PDB entry 5LPU | X-ray diffraction, 2.10 A resolution | chains B and D of the 4 polymer chains in the assembly

# Chain B
Protein: Annexin A2
Organism: Homo sapiens
Reference sequence: P07355 (ANXA2_HUMAN); residues 2-339 here = UniProt positions 2-339
Sequence (339 residues; numbered 1 to 339; the number before each row is that of its first residue):
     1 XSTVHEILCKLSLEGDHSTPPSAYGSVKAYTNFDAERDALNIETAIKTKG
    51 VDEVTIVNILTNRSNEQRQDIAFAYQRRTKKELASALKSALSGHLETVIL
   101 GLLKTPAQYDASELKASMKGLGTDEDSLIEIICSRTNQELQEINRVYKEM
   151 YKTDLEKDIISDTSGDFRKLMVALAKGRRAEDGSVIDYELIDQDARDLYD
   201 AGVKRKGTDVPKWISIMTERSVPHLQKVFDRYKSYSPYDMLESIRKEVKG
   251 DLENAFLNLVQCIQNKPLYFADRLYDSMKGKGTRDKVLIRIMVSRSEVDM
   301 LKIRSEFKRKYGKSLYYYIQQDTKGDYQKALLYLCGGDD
Differences from the reference sequence: acetylation (1); engineered mutation Glu66 (Ala in P07355)
Modified residues: ACE (acetyl group) at position 1
Swiss-Prot annotation at these positions:
  - region: Ser2 to Tyr24 (S100A10-binding site)
  - modified residue: Ser2 (N-acetylserine), Tyr24 (Phosphotyrosine), Ser26 (Phosphoserine), Lys49 (N6-acetyllysine), Lys152 (N6-acetyllysine), Ser184 (Phosphoserine), Tyr199 (Phosphotyrosine), Lys227 (N6-acetyllysine)
  - cross-link: Lys49 (Glycyl lysine isopeptide (Lys-Gly) (interchain with G-Cter in SUMO1))
  - natural variant: Val98 (V98L: Does not affect interaction with PCSK9)
  - mutagenesis: Tyr24 (Y24A: Abolishes heat stress-induced cell surface localization), Ser26 (S26E: Stronger interaction with S100A4), Lys28 to Glu36 (No effect on interaction with PCSK9), Arg37 to Lys47 (Slightly decreases interaction with PCSK9), Arg77 to Lys81 (Strongly decreases interaction with PCSK9), Arg77 to Lys80 (Decreases interaction with PCSK9. Strongly decreases interaction with PCSK9; when associated with K-88), Lys80 to Ala84 (No effect on interaction with PCSK9), Lys88 (K88A: Strongly decreases interaction with PCSK9; when associated with 77-A--A-80)
Ion coordination: Ca2+ site 1: Gly50, Val51; Ca2+ site 2: Lys88, Leu91, Glu96; Ca2+ site 3: Met118, Gly120, Gly122, Thr123, Asp162; Ca2+ site 4: Gly202, Arg205, Gly207, Glu247; Ca2+ site 5: Ser234, Met278, Gly280, Gly282, Asp322
Reported in the primary citation:
  - post-translational modification sites: Ser2, Ser12, Tyr24, Ser26 (citing earlier work)
  - mutagenesis - S12E/S26E (20-fold): decreased binding to S100A10
  - conformationally variable residues: Ala23 to Thr31

# Chain D
Protein: Protein S100-A4
Organism: Homo sapiens
Reference sequence: P26447 (S10A4_HUMAN); residue numbers follow UniProt; this construct covers 1-101
Sequence (104 residues; each row starts with the number of its first residue; numbers below 1 keep their minus sign (Gly-2 is residue -2)):
    -2 GSHMACPLEKALDVMVSTFHKYSGKEGDKFKLNKSELKELLTRELPSFLG
    48 KRTDEAAFQKLMSNLDSNRDNEVDFQEYCVFLSCIAMMCNEFFEGFPDKQ
    98 PRKK
Unresolved in the structure: -2, 94-101
Differences from the reference sequence: expression tag (-2 to 0)
Swiss-Prot annotation at these positions:
  - binding site (Ca(2+)): Lys28, Glu33, Asp63, Asn65, Asp67, Glu69, Glu74
  - modified residue: Ala2 (N-acetylalanine), Lys7 (N6-acetyllysine), Lys35 (N6-acetyllysine)
Ion coordination: Ca2+ site 1: Ser20, Glu23, Asp25, Lys28, Glu33; Ca2+ site 2: Asp63, Asn65, Asp67, Glu69, Glu74

# How chain B and chain D interact
Pairs across the interface (39):
  Glu14(B) - Gln73(D)  hydrogen bond
  Pro21(B) - Met84(D)  hydrophobic
  Ser22(B) - Asn61(D)
  Ala23(B) - Asn61(D)
  Tyr24(B) - Cys81(D)
  Tyr24(B) - Met84(D)  hydrogen bond (side chain-backbone)
  Tyr24(B) - Met85(D)  hydrogen bond (side chain-backbone)
  Tyr24(B) - Glu88(D)  hydrogen bond
  Ser26(B) - Lys57(D)
  Ser26(B) - Leu58(D)
  Ser26(B) - Asn61(D)
  Val27(B) - Leu58(D)  hydrophobic
  Val27(B) - Cys81(D)  hydrophobic
  Val27(B) - Ile82(D)  hydrophobic
  Lys28(B) - Met85(D)
  Lys28(B) - Glu88(D)  salt bridge
  Tyr30(B) - Leu38(D)  hydrophobic
  Tyr30(B) - Leu46(D)  hydrophobic
  Tyr30(B) - Thr50(D)
  Tyr30(B) - Phe55(D)  hydrophobic
  Tyr30(B) - Leu58(D)  hydrophobic
  Thr31(B) - Phe45(D)
  Thr31(B) - Gly47(D)
  Thr31(B) - Met85(D)  hydrogen bond
  Phe33(B) - Met85(D)  hydrophobic
  Phe33(B) - Glu88(D)
  Phe33(B) - Phe89(D)  hydrophobic
  Glu36(B) - Phe89(D)
  Arg37(B) - Phe89(D)
  Leu40(B) - Phe89(D)  hydrophobic
  Thr44(B) - Phe93(D)
  Glu66(B) - Arg49(D)  salt bridge
  Asp70(B) - Lys48(D)
  Asp70(B) - Arg49(D)  salt bridge
  Phe73(B) - Lys48(D)
  Arg77(B) - Pro43(D)  hydrogen bond (side chain-backbone)
  Arg77(B) - Ser44(D)  hydrogen bond (side chain-backbone)
  Arg77(B) - Leu46(D)  hydrogen bond (side chain-backbone)
  Arg78(B) - Phe89(D)
Other interface residues (no listed pair), chain B (23 interface residues in all): Leu13, Asn32, Gln69
Other interface residues (no listed pair), chain D (26 interface residues in all): Lys35, Asp51, Ala54, Leu62, Phe78
From the paper, about this interface:
  - residue pairs: Tyr24(B)-Glu88(D) (hydrogen bond), Ser26(B)-Lys57(D), Ser26(B)-Asn61(D), Lys28(B)-Glu88(D) (hydrogen bond), Phe33(B)-Phe89(D) (hydrophobic contact), Leu40(B)-Phe89(D) (hydrophobic contact)
  - interface residues, chain B: Ala23(B)

# In short
23 residues of chain B and 26 residues of chain D are in contact; the contacts include 8 hydrogen bonds and 3
salt bridges. Polar contacts include Lys28(B)-Glu88(D), Glu66(B)-Arg49(D) and Asp70(B)-Arg49(D). The authors
report hydrogen bonds between Tyr24(B) and Glu88(D) and Lys28(B) and Glu88(D); contacts between Ser26(B) and
Lys57(D) and Ser26(B) and Asn61(D); hydrophobic contacts between Phe33(B) and Phe89(D) and Leu40(B) and
Phe89(D). From the paper: S12E/S26E of chain B reduce binding to S100A10; the interface residue Ala23(B).
Chain B is Annexin A2 and chain D is Protein S100-A4, both from Homo sapiens; the structure, Crystal structure
of Annexin A2 complexed with S100A4, was determined by X-ray diffraction together with 5LPX, 5LQ0 and 5LQ2
from the same study.
